Entry 6P7A (X-ray diffraction, 3.08 A resolution); this record covers chains A and B.

# Chain A (and B)
Protein: Holliday junction resolvase
Organism: Fowlpox virus
Notes: chain B of this document is another copy of the same molecule, construct and numbering; everything in this record applies to it too
UniProt: A0A385H9X4 (A0A385H9X4_FOWPV); residues 1-148 here = UniProt positions 1-148
Amino-acid sequence (148 residues; each row starts with the number of its first residue):
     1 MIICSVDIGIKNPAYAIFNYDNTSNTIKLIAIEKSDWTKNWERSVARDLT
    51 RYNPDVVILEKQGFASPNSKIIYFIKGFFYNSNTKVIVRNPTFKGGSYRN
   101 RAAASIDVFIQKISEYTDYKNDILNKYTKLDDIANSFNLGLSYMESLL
Not modelled in the structure: 93-94, 148 (chain B: 63-64, 93-94)
Construct notes: conflict Ala-65 (Lys in A0A385H9X4), Ala-102 (Lys in A0A385H9X4), Ala-103 (Lys in A0A385H9X4), Ala-104 (Gln in A0A385H9X4), Asn-135 (Asp in A0A385H9X4)
Ligand contacts:
  - Cd2+ (CD), molecule 1: Asp-7, Glu-60, Gln-62
  - Cd2+ (CD), molecule 2: Asp-7, Ile-8, Glu-60, Asp-132, Asn-135
From the paper describing this entry:
  - Cd2+ coordination: Asp-7, Glu-60, Asp-132
  - self-association interface (contacts with another copy of this molecule): Phe-64, Tyr-73, Phe-74, Phe-78, Tyr-80
  - mutagenesis - N12A, Q62A, F64A, R101A, K129A: decreased catalytic activity
  - catalytic residues: Asp-7, Glu-60, Asp-132
  - specificity-determining residues: Lys-61 to Ile-72

# Interface between chain A and chain B
Residue-residue contacts - 27 pairs, chain A then chain B:
  Trp-41(A) with Tyr-73(B), hydrophobic
  Glu-42(A) with Lys-76(B), salt bridge
  Arg-43(A) with Tyr-80(B)
  Ala-46(A) with Tyr-80(B), hydrophobic
  Lys-70(A) with Tyr-73(B)
  Tyr-73(A) with Trp-41(B), hydrophobic; Lys-70(B); Tyr-73(B); Phe-74(B)
  Phe-74(A) with Tyr-73(B); Lys-76(B); Gly-77(B); Tyr-80(B), hydrophobic
  Lys-76(A) with Glu-42(B), salt bridge; Phe-74(B)
  Gly-77(A) with Phe-74(B); Gly-77(B); Phe-78(B), hydrogen bond (backbone-backbone)
  Phe-78(A) with Gly-77(B), hydrogen bond (backbone-backbone); Tyr-80(B), hydrophobic; Asn-81(B)
  Tyr-80(A) with Glu-42(B); Arg-43(B), hydrogen bond; Phe-74(B), hydrophobic; Phe-78(B), hydrophobic
  Asn-81(A) with Arg-43(B); Phe-78(B)
Other interface residues (no listed pair), chain A (13 interface residues in all): Phe-64
Other interface residues (no listed pair), chain B (15 interface residues in all): Asn-40, Ala-46, Ala-65, Pro-67

# Summary
Chain A and chain B form an interface of 13 and 15 residues respectively; the contacts include 3 hydrogen
bonds and 2 salt bridges. Among the polar pairs are Glu-42(A)/Lys-76(B), Tyr-80(A)/Arg-43(B) and
Gly-77(A)/Phe-78(B). The paper reports catalytic residues Asp-7(A), Glu-60(A) and Asp-132(A); N12A, Q62A and
F64A of chain A, among others, reduce catalytic activity; 5 substitutions were tested in all.
Both chains are Holliday junction resolvase (Fowlpox virus). Entry 6P7A (Crystal structure of the fowlpox
virus holliday junction resolvase) was determined by X-ray diffraction, deposited together with 6P7B.
